Entry 8JWW (electron microscopy, 3.50 A resolution); this record covers chains D and E of the 35 polymer chains in the assembly.

[Chain D]
Protein: Tail virion protein G9P
Source organism: Enterobacteria phage M13
Reference sequence: P69538 (G9P_BPM13); numbering as in UniProt (aligned over 1-32)
Amino-acid sequence (32 residues; numbered 1 to 32; the number before each row is that of its first residue):
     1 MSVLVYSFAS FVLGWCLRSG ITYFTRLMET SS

[Chain E]
Protein: Capsid protein G8P
Source organism: Enterobacteria phage M13
Reference sequence: P69541 (CAPSD_BPM13); residues 1-50 here correspond to UniProt positions 24-73 (UniProt number = residue number + 23)
Amino-acid sequence (50 residues; numbered 1 to 50; the number before each row is that of its first residue):
     1 AEGDDPAKAA FNSLQASATE YIGYAWAMVV VIVGATIGIK LFKKFTSKAS
Unresolved in the structure: 1-4

[Interface between chain D and chain E]
Residue-residue contacts (17; chain D residue first):
  A9(D) with P6(E), hydrophobic; A7(E)
  V12(D) with A7(E), hydrophobic
  L13(D) with A10(E), hydrophobic
  C16(D) with A10(E), hydrophobic; F11(E); L14(E)
  G20(D) with L14(E); Y21(E)
  F24(D) with Y21(E), hydrophobic
  L27(D) with Y21(E), hydrophobic
  M28(D) with Y24(E), hydrophobic; M28(E)
  S31(D) with A25(E), hydrogen bond (side chain-backbone); M28(E); V29(E), hydrogen bond (side chain-backbone)
  S32(D) with M28(E)
Also at the interface, not in a pair above, chain D (15 interface residues in all): V5, Y6, W15, S19, Y23
Also at the interface, not in a pair above, chain E (12 interface residues in all): I22, I32

[Overview]
15 residues of chain D and 12 residues of chain E are in contact, with 2 hydrogen bonds. Polar contacts
include S31(D)-A25(E) and S31(D)-V29(E).
Chain D is Tail virion protein G9P and chain E is Capsid protein G8P, both from Enterobacteria phage M13; the
structure, top segment of the bacteriophage M13 mini variant, was determined by electron microscopy.
